Entry 3LKF (X-ray diffraction, 1.90 A resolution); this record covers chain A.

# Chain A
Molecule: Leukocidin F subunit
Organism: Staphylococcus aureus
Notes: fragment: water-soluble monomer
UniProt: P0A077 (HLGB_STAAU); residues 1-299 here correspond to UniProt positions 27-325 (UniProt number = residue number + 26)
Sequence (299 residues; numbered 1 to 299; the number before each row is that of its first residue):
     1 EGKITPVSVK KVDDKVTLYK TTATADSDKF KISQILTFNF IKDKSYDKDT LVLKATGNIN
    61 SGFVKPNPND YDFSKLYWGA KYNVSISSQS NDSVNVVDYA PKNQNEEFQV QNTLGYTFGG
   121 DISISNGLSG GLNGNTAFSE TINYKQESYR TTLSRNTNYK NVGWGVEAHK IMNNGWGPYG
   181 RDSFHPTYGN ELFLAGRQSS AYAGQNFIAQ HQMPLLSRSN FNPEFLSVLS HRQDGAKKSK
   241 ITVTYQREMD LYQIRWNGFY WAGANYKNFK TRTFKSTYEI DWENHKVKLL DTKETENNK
Unresolved in the structure: 129-135
Ligand contacts: phosphocholine (PC): N173, W176, Y179, E191, L194, A195, G196, R197, Q198

# Summary
Chain A binds phosphocholine.
Chain A is Leukocidin F subunit (Staphylococcus aureus); the structure, Leukocidin F (hlgb) from
staphylococcus aureus with phosphocholine bound, was determined by X-ray diffraction (same publication as 1LKF
and 2LKF).
